Entry 6HTX (electron microscopy, 2.66 A resolution); this record covers chains B and C of the 4 polymer chains in the assembly.

# Chain B (and C)
Name: Capsid protein
From: Hepatitis B virus ayw/France/Tiollais/1979
Notes: chain C of this document is another copy of the same molecule, construct and numbering; everything in this record applies to it too
UniProtKB: P03146 (CAPSD_HBVD3); residue numbers follow UniProt; this construct covers 1-183
Amino-acid sequence (183 residues; numbered 1 to 183; the number before each row is that of its first residue):
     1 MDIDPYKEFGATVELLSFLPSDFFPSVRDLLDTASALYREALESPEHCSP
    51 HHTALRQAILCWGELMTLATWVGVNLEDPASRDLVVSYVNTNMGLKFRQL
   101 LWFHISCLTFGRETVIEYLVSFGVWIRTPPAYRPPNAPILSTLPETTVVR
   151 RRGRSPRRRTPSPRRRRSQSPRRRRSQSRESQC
Unresolved in the structure: 152-183 (chain C: 147-183)
Curated features (UniProtKB/Swiss-Prot):
  - region: Ser155 to Gln177 (3 X 8 AA repeats of S-P-R-R-R-[PR]-S-Q), Gln177 to Cys183 (RNA binding)
  - motif: Arg158 to Arg175 (Bipartite nuclear localization signal)
  - modified residue (Phosphoserine): Ser155, Ser162, Ser170
  - natural variant: Thr33 (T33N: In strain: Latvia), Ala80 (A80I: In strain: Latvia), Phe97 (F97L: Frequent mutation in chronic HBV carriers)
  - mutagenesis: Ser155 (S155A: Complete loss of replication), Ser162 (S162A: Complete loss of pregenomic RNA encapsidation and replication), Ser170 (S170A: Partial loss of replication)

# How chain B and chain C interact
Contacting residue pairs (50):
  Pro20(B) - Tyr132(C)
  Asp22(B) - Pro129(C)
  Asp22(B) - Tyr132(C)  hydrogen bond
  Phe23(B) - Pro129(C)
  Phe23(B) - Tyr132(C)  hydrophobic
  Phe24(B) - Pro129(C)
  Pro25(B) - Arg127(C)
  Pro25(B) - Pro129(C)
  Asp29(B) - Arg127(C)
  Asp32(B) - Phe18(C)
  Asp32(B) - Arg127(C)
  Thr33(B) - Phe18(C)
  Thr33(B) - Arg127(C)
  Ser35(B) - Glu14(C)  hydrogen bond
  Ala36(B) - Glu14(C)
  Ala36(B) - Leu15(C)
  Ala36(B) - Phe18(C)  hydrophobic
  Leu37(B) - Val120(C)  hydrophobic
  Arg39(B) - Glu14(C)  salt bridge
  Phe122(B) - Tyr132(C)  hydrophobic
  Ala137(B) - Tyr132(C)  hydrophobic
  Ile139(B) - Tyr132(C)
  Ile139(B) - Arg133(C)
  Ile139(B) - Pro134(C)
  Thr142(B) - Ser121(C)  hydrogen bond
  Leu143(B) - Ser121(C)
  Leu143(B) - Pro138(C)  hydrophobic
  Glu145(B) - Pro134(C)
  Glu145(B) - Pro135(C)
  Thr146(B) - Asn136(C)
  Thr147(B) - Pro134(C)
  Thr147(B) - Asn136(C)  hydrogen bond (side chain-backbone)
  Thr147(B) - Ala137(C)
  Thr147(B) - Pro138(C)
  Thr147(B) - Ile139(C)  hydrogen bond (backbone-backbone)
  Val148(B) - Ile139(C)
  Val148(B) - Ser141(C)
  Val149(B) - Thr114(C)
  Val149(B) - Tyr118(C)  hydrophobic
  Val149(B) - Ile139(C)  hydrogen bond (backbone-backbone)
  Val149(B) - Leu140(C)
  Val149(B) - Ser141(C)  hydrogen bond (backbone-backbone)
  Arg150(B) - Thr114(C)
  Arg150(B) - Ser141(C)
  Arg150(B) - Leu143(C)  hydrogen bond (side chain-backbone)
  Arg150(B) - Pro144(C)
  Arg150(B) - Glu145(C)  salt bridge
  Arg151(B) - Phe110(C)
  Arg151(B) - Thr114(C)  hydrogen bond
  Arg151(B) - Glu117(C)  salt bridge
Interface residues without a listed pair, chain B (26 interface residues in all): Ser141, Pro144
Interface residues without a listed pair, chain C (27 interface residues in all): Glu113, Val124, Trp125

# Overview
The interface between chain B and chain C involves 26 residues on one side and 27 on the other, with 9
hydrogen bonds and 3 salt bridges. Polar pairs include Arg39(B)-Glu14(C), Arg150(B)-Glu145(C) and
Arg151(B)-Glu117(C). UniProt lists 3 mutagenesis sites on chain B.
Both chains are Capsid protein (Hepatitis B virus ayw/France/Tiollais/1979). Entry 6HTX (WT Hepatitis B core
protein capsid) was determined by electron microscopy (same publication as 6HU4 and 6HU7).
